6LNW - chains A and B of the 3 polymer chains in the assembly; structure by X-ray diffraction, 2.90 A resolution.

# Chain A
Name: Accessory secretory protein Asp1
Organism: Streptococcus pneumoniae TIGR4
UniProtKB: A0A0H2UR88 (A0A0H2UR88_STRPN); residues 1-526 here = UniProt positions 1-526
Amino-acid sequence (526 residues; row label = number of the first residue in the row):
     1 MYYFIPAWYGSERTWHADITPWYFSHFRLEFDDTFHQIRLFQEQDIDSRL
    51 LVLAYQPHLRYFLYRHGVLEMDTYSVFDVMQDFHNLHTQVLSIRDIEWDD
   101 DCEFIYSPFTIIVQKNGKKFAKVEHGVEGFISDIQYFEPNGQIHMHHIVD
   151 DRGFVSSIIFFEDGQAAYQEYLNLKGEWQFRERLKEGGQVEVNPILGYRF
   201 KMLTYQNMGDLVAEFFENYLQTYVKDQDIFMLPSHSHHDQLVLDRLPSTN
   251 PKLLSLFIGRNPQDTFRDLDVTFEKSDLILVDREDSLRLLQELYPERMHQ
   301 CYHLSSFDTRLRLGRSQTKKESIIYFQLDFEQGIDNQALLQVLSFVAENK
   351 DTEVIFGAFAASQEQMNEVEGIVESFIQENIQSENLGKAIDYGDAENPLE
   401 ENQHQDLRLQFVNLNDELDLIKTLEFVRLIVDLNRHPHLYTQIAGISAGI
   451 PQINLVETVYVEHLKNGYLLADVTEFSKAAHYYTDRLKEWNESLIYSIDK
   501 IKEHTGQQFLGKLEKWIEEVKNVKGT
Unresolved in the structure: 380-408, 525-526
What the authors report for this chain:
  - conformationally variable residues (order/disorder transition): N380 to R408

# Chain B
Name: Accessory secretory protein Asp2
Organism: Streptococcus pneumoniae TIGR4
UniProtKB: A0A0H2URA6 (A0A0H2URA6_STRPN); numbering as in UniProt (aligned over 1-511)
Amino-acid sequence (511 residues; each row starts with the number of its first residue):
     1 MSKELNILQIGLANWENHYDIPENMSWYYFYPNSSKALREIIEKEDINRF
    51 HAVLIEDGQYSRDLFSYVKYFEPYTLFYNQNLQINDREVVDFLKKRCAQA
   101 IDFLSPQQLINDLSKSLFGGGYGDKLFPPTIQVNPNFTGAISYQGLDYVS
   151 LEGEFGQDFAQLAYWAYNIMVQKTLPIELWLEYEKEGNCDFRLVIRKMWS
   201 GSVDDFFEEVIVSEKDLEQALFMDSRDGDYFLSISVEARGRGTIKLGNLH
   251 QRWSRKQFGKFVLGGNILHDSKRDEINYFFHPGDFKPPLTVYFAGYRPAE
   301 GFEGYFMMKTLGCPFILFSDPRLEGGAFYLGTDELEGKVKDTITHYLDYL
   351 GFDHKDLILSGLSMGTFPALYYGASFEPHAIIVGKPLANLGTIASRGRLD
   401 APGVSNLAFDCLIHHTGGTSSQDMTELDQRFWKIFKQANFSKTTFGLSYM
   451 KDEEMDPQAYEQLVSYLCNTGAKILSKGTAGRHNDDTDTNISWFLHFYRM
   501 VLETGFGREKR
Unresolved in the structure: 1-124, 254-511

# Interface between chain A and chain B
Pairs across the interface (33; chain A residue first):
  Y23(A) with V203(B)
  R94(A) with Q132(B), hydrogen bond; V133(B), hydrogen bond (side chain-backbone); Y164(B)
  D100(A) with N136(B), hydrogen bond (backbone-side chain)
  C102(A) with N134(B), hydrogen bond (backbone-side chain); Q161(B)
  E103(A) with Q161(B); R196(B), salt bridge
  F104(A) with N134(B); P135(B); Q161(B), hydrogen bond (backbone-side chain); Y164(B), hydrophobic
  I105(A) with R196(B); F206(B), hydrophobic; S233(B)
  Y106(A) with Q132(B), hydrogen bond; Y164(B), hydrogen bond; A166(B); N168(B), hydrogen bond (backbone-side chain); S233(B)
  S107(A) with N168(B); M198(B); V203(B), hydrogen bond (side chain-backbone)
  P108(A) with N168(B)
  F109(A) with G201(B); S202(B)
  T110(A) with V203(B)
  I112(A) with D204(B)
  Q114(A) with R196(B); F206(B)
  K119(A) with D204(B), salt bridge
  K122(A) with D204(B), salt bridge
Also at the interface, not in a pair above, chain A (17 interface residues in all): W98
Also at the interface, not in a pair above, chain B (20 interface residues in all): W165, F231, E237
From the paper, about this interface:
  - pairs named by the authors: R94(A)-Q132(B) (hydrogen bond), R94(A)-V133(B) (hydrogen bond), C102(A)-N134(B) (hydrogen bond), E103(A)-R196(B) (salt bridge), Y106(A)-Q132(B) (hydrogen bond), K119(A)-D204(B) (salt bridge), K122(A)-D204(B) (salt bridge)

# Overview
17 residues of chain A face 20 of chain B across their interface; the contacts include 9 hydrogen bonds and 3
salt bridges. Polar contacts include E103(A)-R196(B), K119(A)-D204(B) and K122(A)-D204(B). The paper describes
hydrogen bonds between R94(A) and Q132(B), R94(A) and V133(B) and C102(A) and N134(B) among others; salt
bridges between E103(A) and R196(B), K119(A) and D204(B) and K122(A) and D204(B). From the paper:
conformational variability at N380(A).
Here chain A is Accessory secretory protein Asp1 and chain B is Accessory secretory protein Asp2, both from
Streptococcus pneumoniae TIGR4. Entry 6LNW (Crystal structure of accessory secretory protein 1,2 and 3 in
Streptococcus pneumoniae) was determined by X-ray diffraction.
